8ODQ - chains B and A of the 4 polymer chains in the assembly; structure by X-ray diffraction, 1.65 A resolution.

# Chain B
Molecule: Cysteine desulfurase
Source organism: Mycobacterium tuberculosis
UniProtKB: A0A045IZN1 (A0A045IZN1_MYCTX); numbering as in UniProt (aligned over 1-417)
Chain sequence (418 residues; row label = number of the first residue in the row; numbering starts at 0):
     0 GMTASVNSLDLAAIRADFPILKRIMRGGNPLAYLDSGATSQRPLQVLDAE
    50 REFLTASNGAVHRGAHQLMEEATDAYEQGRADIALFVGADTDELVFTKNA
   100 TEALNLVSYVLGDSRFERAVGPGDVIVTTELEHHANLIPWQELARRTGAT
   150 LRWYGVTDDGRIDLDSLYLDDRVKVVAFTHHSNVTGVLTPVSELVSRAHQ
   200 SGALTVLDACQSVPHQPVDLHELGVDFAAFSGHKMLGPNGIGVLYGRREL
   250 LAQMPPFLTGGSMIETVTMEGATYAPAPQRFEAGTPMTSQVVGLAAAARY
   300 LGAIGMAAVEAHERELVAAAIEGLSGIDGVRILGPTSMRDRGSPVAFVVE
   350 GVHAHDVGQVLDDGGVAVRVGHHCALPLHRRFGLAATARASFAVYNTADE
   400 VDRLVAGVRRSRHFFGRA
Disordered / not traced: 0-7, 416-417
Construct notes: expression tag (0)
Modified / non-standard residues: Cys373 ((2S)-2-amino-3-trisulfanylpropanoic acid; TSY)
Covalent attachments: pyridoxal phosphate (PLP) linked to Lys233
Metal / ion sites: Zn2+: His354 (shared with Asp42(A), Cys67(A), Cys131(A) of chain A)
Small-molecule neighbours: pyridoxal phosphate (PLP): Gly36, Asn98, Ala99, Thr100, His132, Ala134, Thr178, His180, Asn182, Asp207, Cys209, Gln210, Ser230, His232
From the paper describing this entry:
  - Zn2+ coordination: His354

# Chain A
Molecule: Nitrogen fixation protein
Source organism: Mycobacterium tuberculosis
UniProtKB: A0A045HJY9 (A0A045HJY9_MYCTX); numbering as in UniProt (aligned over 2-162)
Chain sequence (166 residues; each row starts with the number of its first residue; numbers below 1 keep their minus sign (Gly-3 is residue -3)):
    -3 GSHMVTLRLEQIYQDVILDHYKHPQHRGLREPFGAQVYHVNPICGDEVTL
    47 RVALSEDGTRVTDVSYDGQGCSISQAATSVLTEQVIGQRVPRALNIVDAF
    97 TEMVSSRGTVPGDEDVLGDGVAFAGVAKYPARVKCALLGWMAFKDALAQA
   147 SEAFEEVTDERNQRTG
Disordered / not traced: -3 to 2, 153-162
Construct notes: expression tag (-3 to 1)
Modified / non-standard residues: Cys40 ((2S)-2-amino-3-trisulfanylpropanoic acid; TSY)
Metal / ion sites: Zn2+: Asp42, Cys67, Cys131 (shared with His354(B) of chain B)
From the paper describing this entry:
  - Zn2+ coordination: Asp42, Cys67
  - conformationally variable residues (loop rearrangement): Asn37 to Gly41

# Chain B / chain A interface
Pairs across the interface (41; chain B residue first):
  Arg25(B) - Arg4(A)  hydrogen bond (backbone-side chain)
  Arg25(B) - Tyr125(A)
  Gly26(B) - Arg4(A)
  His352(B) - Gly41(A)  hydrogen bond (side chain-backbone)
  His352(B) - Asp42(A)  salt bridge
  His352(B) - Gln65(A)  hydrogen bond
  His352(B) - Gly66(A)
  His352(B) - Cys67(A)
  His354(B) - Ile39(A)
  His354(B) - Cys40(A)  hydrogen bond (side chain-backbone)
  His354(B) - Gly41(A)
  His354(B) - Asp42(A)  salt bridge
  His354(B) - Cys67(A)
  His354(B) - Arg128(A)
  His354(B) - Cys131(A)
  Asp355(B) - Tyr9(A)  hydrogen bond
  Asp355(B) - Cys67(A)
  Asp355(B) - Ser68(A)  hydrogen bond
  Asp355(B) - Arg128(A)  salt bridge
  Gln358(B) - Tyr9(A)
  Gln358(B) - Tyr125(A)
  Gln358(B) - Arg128(A)  hydrogen bond
  Val359(B) - Leu5(A)  hydrophobic
  Asp362(B) - Arg4(A)
  Asp362(B) - Leu5(A)
  Arg368(B) - Cys40(A)
  Val369(B) - Cys40(A)
  Gly370(B) - Cys40(A)
  His371(B) - Cys40(A)
  His372(B) - Cys40(A)
  Ala384(B) - Gly41(A)
  Ala384(B) - Gln65(A)
  Ala385(B) - Cys40(A)
  Ala385(B) - Gly41(A)
  Arg409(B) - Leu3(A)
  Arg409(B) - Leu5(A)
  Phe413(B) - Leu5(A)  hydrophobic
  Phe413(B) - Tyr9(A)  hydrophobic
  Phe414(B) - Tyr9(A)
  Phe414(B) - Leu14(A)  hydrophobic
  Phe414(B) - Ser68(A)
Interface residues without a listed pair, chain B (19 interface residues in all): Gly350
Interface residues without a listed pair, chain A (20 interface residues in all): Glu6, Tyr17, Asn37, Lys124
From the paper, about this interface:
  - interface residues, chain B: His352(B), His354(B), Asp355(B), Arg368(B), Gly370(B), His371(B)
  - interface residues, chain A: Leu5(A), Tyr9(A), Gly41(A), Asp42(A), Gly66(A), Cys67(A), Ser68(A), Arg128(A), Cys131(A)

# Overview
The interface between chain B and chain A involves 19 residues on one side and 20 on the other, with 7
hydrogen bonds and 3 salt bridges. Polar pairs include His352(B)-Asp42(A), His354(B)-Asp42(A) and
Asp355(B)-Arg128(A). From the paper: interface residues His352(B), His354(B) and Leu5(A) among others; Zn2+
coordination by His354(B) and Asp42(A) among others.
Here chain B is Cysteine desulfurase and chain A is Nitrogen fixation protein, both from Mycobacterium
tuberculosis. Entry 8ODQ (SufS-SufU complex from Mycobacterium tuberculosis) was determined by X-ray
diffraction.
